Entry 6UT2 (solution NMR); this record covers chains A and C of the 3 polymer chains in the assembly.

== Chain A ==
Name: Leiomodin-2
Organism: Homo sapiens
Reference sequence: Q6P5Q4 (LMOD2_HUMAN); residue numbers follow UniProt; this construct covers 2-41
Amino-acid sequence (40 residues; each row starts with the number of its first residue):
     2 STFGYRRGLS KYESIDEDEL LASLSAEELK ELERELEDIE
Reported in the primary citation:
  - mutagenesis - L25G: abolished binding to Tropomyosin alpha-1 chain chimeric peptide (chain C)
  - mutagenesis - L25G: abolished localization to pointed ends of the thin filaments

== Chain C ==
Name: Tropomyosin alpha-1 chain chimeric peptide
Organism: Homo sapiens
Reference sequence: P09493 (TPM1_HUMAN); residues 1-14 carry their UniProt numbers (14 of 32 residues fall inside the UniProt entry; the rest is not from it)
Amino-acid sequence (33 residues; row label = number of the first residue in the row; numbering starts at 0):
     0 GMDAIKKKMQ MLKLDNYHLE NEVARLKKLV GER
Sequence notes: expression tag (0)

== Chain A / chain C interface ==
Residue-residue contacts (21; chain A residue first):
  Lys-12(A) / Asp-14(C)
  Lys-12(A) / Leu-18(C)
  Tyr-13(A) / Leu-11(C)
  Tyr-13(A) / Asp-14(C)
  Leu-21(A) / Ile-4(C)
  Leu-25(A) / Met-1(C)
  Leu-25(A) / Ile-4(C)
  Glu-29(A) / Gly-0(C)
  Glu-29(A) / Met-1(C)
  Glu-32(A) / Met-1(C)
  Glu-32(A) / Lys-5(C)
  Leu-33(A) / Met-1(C)
  Leu-33(A) / Lys-5(C)
  Leu-33(A) / Met-8(C)
  Arg-35(A) / Lys-5(C)
  Glu-36(A) / Lys-5(C)
  Glu-36(A) / Gln-9(C)
  Asp-39(A) / Gln-9(C)
  Ile-40(A) / Met-8(C)
  Ile-40(A) / Lys-12(C)
  Glu-41(A) / Lys-12(C)
Also at the interface, not in a pair above, chain A (14 interface residues in all): Leu-22, Leu-37
Also at the interface, not in a pair above, chain C (11 interface residues in all): Met-10
The authors on this interface:
  - residue pairs: Glu-36(A)/Lys-5(C) (salt bridge), Glu-41(A)/Lys-12(C)
  - interface residues, chain A: Leu-25(A)

== Summary ==
14 residues of chain A and 11 residues of chain C are in contact. The authors report a salt bridge between
Glu-36(A) and Lys-5(C); a contact between Glu-41(A) and Lys-12(C). From the paper: L25G of chain A abolishes
binding to Tropomyosin alpha-1 chain chimeric peptide (chain C); the interface residue Leu-25(A).
Here chain A is Leiomodin-2 and chain C is Tropomyosin alpha-1 chain chimeric peptide, both from Homo sapiens.
Entry 6UT2 (3D structure of the leiomodin/tropomyosin binding interface) was determined by solution NMR.
